Entry 6BRR (X-ray diffraction, 2.97 A resolution); this record covers chains A and B of the 6 polymer chains in the assembly.

== Chain A ==
Protein: DNA (cytosine-5)-methyltransferase 3A
Organism: Homo sapiens
Notes: EC 2.1.1.37
Reference sequence: Q9Y6K1 (DNM3A_HUMAN), isoform Q9Y6K1-2; residues 628-912 here correspond to UniProt positions 439-723 (UniProt number = residue number - 189)
Amino-acid sequence (285 residues; numbered 628 to 912; the number before each row is that of its first residue):
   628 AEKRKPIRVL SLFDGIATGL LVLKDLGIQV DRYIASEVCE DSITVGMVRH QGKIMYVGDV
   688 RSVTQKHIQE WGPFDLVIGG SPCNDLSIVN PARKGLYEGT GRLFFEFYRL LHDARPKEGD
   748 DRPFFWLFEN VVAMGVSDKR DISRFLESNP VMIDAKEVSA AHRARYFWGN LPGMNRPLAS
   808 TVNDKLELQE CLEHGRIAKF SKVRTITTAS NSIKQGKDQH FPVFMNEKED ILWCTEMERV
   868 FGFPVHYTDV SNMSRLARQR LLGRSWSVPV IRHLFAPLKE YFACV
Sequence notes: engineered mutation A836 (Arg647 in Q9Y6K1)
Residues lining bound ligands: S-adenosylhomocysteine (SAH): F640, D641, G642, I643, T645, S663, E664, V665, C666, S669, G685, D686, V687, R688, G707, S708, P709, L730, R891, S892, W893
Reported in the primary citation:
  - mutagenesis - V716G: abolished catalytic activity
  - disease-associated variants - V716D, P718L, R792H, T835M, N838D, K841E: decreased catalytic activity

== Chain B ==
Protein: DNA (cytosine-5)-methyltransferase 3-like
Organism: Homo sapiens
Reference sequence: Q9UJW3 (DNM3L_HUMAN), isoform Q9UJW3-2; aligned to UniProt positions 178-386 over residues 178-386 (the alignment contains insertions or deletions, so no single offset holds)
Amino-acid sequence (209 residues; numbered 178 to 386; the number before each row is that of its first residue):
   178 MFETVPVWRR QPVRVLSLFE DIKKELTSLG FLESGSDPGQ LKHVVDVTDT VRKDVEEWGP
   238 FDLVYGATPP LGHTCDRPPS WYLFQFHRLL QYARPKPGSP RPFFWMFVDN LVLNKEDLDV
   298 ASRFLEMEPV TIPDVHGGSL QNAVRVWSNI PAIRSRHWAL VSEEELSLLA QNKQSSKLAA
   358 KWPTKLVKNC FLPLREYFKY FSTELTSSL
Unresolved in the structure: 178, 214-216, 248-249, 313-314, 354-360, 380-386

== Chain A / chain B interface ==
Pairs across the interface (34; chain A residue first):
  R688(A) - R300(B)  hydrogen bond (backbone-side chain)
  Q692(A) - E303(B)
  Y724(A) - P255(B)  hydrophobic
  Y724(A) - S257(B)  hydrogen bond (backbone-side chain)
  Y724(A) - W258(B)
  Y724(A) - F261(B)  hydrophobic
  Y724(A) - Q262(B)
  E725(A) - P255(B)
  R729(A) - S257(B)
  R729(A) - D294(B)  salt bridge
  R729(A) - V297(B)
  F732(A) - F261(B)  hydrophobic
  F732(A) - F301(B)
  E733(A) - R300(B)  salt bridge
  E733(A) - F301(B)
  Y735(A) - H264(B)  hydrogen bond
  Y735(A) - R265(B)
  Y735(A) - F301(B)  hydrophobic
  R736(A) - R300(B)
  R736(A) - F301(B)
  H739(A) - Q268(B)  hydrogen bond
  E745(A) - P274(B)
  R767(A) - T225(B)
  R767(A) - D226(B)
  D768(A) - T225(B)
  R771(A) - D226(B)  salt bridge
  R771(A) - V228(B)
  R771(A) - R265(B)
  R771(A) - Y269(B)  hydrogen bond (backbone-side chain)
  F772(A) - F261(B)
  F772(A) - Q262(B)
  F772(A) - R265(B)
  E774(A) - R229(B)  salt bridge
  E774(A) - Y269(B)
Also at the interface, not in a pair above, chain A (17 interface residues in all): D740
Also at the interface, not in a pair above, chain B (22 interface residues in all): T227, R254, E293

== In short ==
17 residues of chain A face 22 of chain B across their interface; the contacts include 5 hydrogen bonds and 4
salt bridges. Polar contacts include R729(A)-D294(B), E733(A)-R300(B) and R771(A)-D226(B). From the paper:
V716D, P718L and R792H of chain A, among others, reduce catalytic activity; V716G of chain A abolishes
catalytic activity; 7 substitutions were tested in all.
Chain A is DNA (cytosine-5)-methyltransferase 3A and chain B is DNA (cytosine-5)-methyltransferase 3-like,
both from Homo sapiens; the structure, Crystal structure of DNMT3A (R836A)-DNMT3L in complex with DNA
containing two CpG sites, was determined by X-ray diffraction, deposited together with 5YX2 and 6F57.
